PDB entry 3CR4 | X-ray diffraction, 2.15 A resolution | chain X

# Chain X
Name: Protein S100-B
Source organism: Bos taurus
UniProt: P02638 (S100B_BOVIN); residues 0-91 here correspond to UniProt positions 1-92 (UniProt number = residue number + 1)
Amino-acid sequence (92 residues; row label = number of the first residue in the row; numbering starts at 0):
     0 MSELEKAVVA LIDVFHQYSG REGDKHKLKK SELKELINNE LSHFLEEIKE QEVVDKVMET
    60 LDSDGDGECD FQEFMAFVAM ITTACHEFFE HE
Disordered / not traced: 90-91
Bound ions: Ca2+ site 1: Ser-18, Glu-21, Asp-23, Lys-26, Glu-31; Ca2+ site 2: Asp-61, Asp-63, Asp-65, Glu-67, Glu-72
Ligand contacts:
  - 1,5-bis(4-amidinophenoxy)pentane (PNT), molecule 1: Met-0, His-42, Phe-43, Phe-88, Glu-89
  - 1,5-bis(4-amidinophenoxy)pentane (PNT), molecule 2: Val-8, Ile-11, Asp-12, His-15, Cys-84, His-85, Phe-87, Phe-88
Swiss-Prot annotation at these positions:
  - binding site (Zn(2+)): His-15, His-25, His-85, His-90
  - binding site (Ca(2+)): Ser-18, Glu-21, Asp-23, Asp-61, Asp-63, Asp-65, Glu-67, Glu-72
  - modified residue: Ser-1 (N-acetylserine)
What the authors report for this chain:
  - Ca2+ coordination: Ser-18, Glu-21, Asp-23, Lys-26, Glu-31, Asp-61, Asp-63, Asp-65, Glu-67, Glu-72
  - conformationally variable residues (side-chain flip): Glu-2, Lys-5, Asp-12, Val-13, Gln-16, Glu-45, Glu-49, Gln-50, Glu-51, Lys-55, Gln-71, Cys-84, Glu-86, Phe-87, Phe-88
  - binding site for 1,5-bis(4-amidinophenoxy)pentane: Ile-11, Asp-12, His-42, Phe-43, Cys-84, His-85, Phe-87, Phe-88

# In short
Bound to chain X: 1,5-bis(4-amidinophenoxy)pentane. The Ca2+ site 1 is built by Ser-18, Glu-21, Asp-23, Lys-26
and Glu-31. UniProt lists 4 Zn2+-binding residues and 8 Ca2+-binding residues. From the paper: a binding site
for 1,5-bis(4-amidinophenoxy)pentane at Ile-11, Asp-12 and His-42 among others; Ca2+ coordination by Ser-18,
Glu-21 and Asp-23 among others.
Chain X is Protein S100-B (Bos taurus); the structure, X-ray structure of bovine Pnt,Ca(2+)-S100B, was
determined by X-ray diffraction together with 3CR2 and 3CR5 from the same study.
